PDB entry 8FMZ | electron microscopy, 2.59 A resolution | chains B and C of the 6 polymer chains in the assembly

[Chain B]
Protein: MiniGq
From: Escherichia coli
Sequence (246 residues; each row starts with the number of its first residue):
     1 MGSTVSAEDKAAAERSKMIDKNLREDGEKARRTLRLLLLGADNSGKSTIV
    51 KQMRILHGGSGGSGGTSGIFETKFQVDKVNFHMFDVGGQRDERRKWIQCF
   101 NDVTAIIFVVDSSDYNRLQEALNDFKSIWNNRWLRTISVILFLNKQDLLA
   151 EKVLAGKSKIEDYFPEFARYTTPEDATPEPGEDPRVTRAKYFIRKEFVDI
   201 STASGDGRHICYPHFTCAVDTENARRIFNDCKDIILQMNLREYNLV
Disordered / not traced: 1-4, 52-67, 88-91, 175

[Chain C]
Protein: Guanine nucleotide-binding protein G(I)/G(S)/G(T) subunit beta-1
From: Homo sapiens
UniProt: P62873 (GBB1_HUMAN); residue numbers follow UniProt; this construct covers 2-340
Sequence (358 residues; row label = number of the first residue in the row; numbers below 1 keep their minus sign (Met-17 is residue -17)):
   -17 MHHHHHHLEVLFQGPGSSGSELDQLRQEAEQLKNQIRDARKACADATLSQ
    33 ITNNIDPVGRIQMRTRRTLRGHLAKIYAMHWGTDSRLLVSASQDGKLIIW
    83 DSYTTNKVHAIPLRSSWVMTCAYAPSGNYVACGGLDNICSIYNLKTREGN
   133 VRVSRELAGHTGYLSCCRFLDDNQIVTSSGDTTCALWDIETGQQTTTFTG
   183 HTGDVMSLSLAPDTRLFVSGACDASAKLWDVREGMCRQTFTGHESDINAI
   233 CFFPNGNAFATGSDDATCRLFDLRADQELMTYSHDNIICGITSVSFSKSG
   283 RLLLAGYDDFNCNVWDALKADRAGVLAGHDNRVSCLGVTDDGMAVATGSW
   333 DSFLKIWN
Disordered / not traced: -17 to 2
Sequence notes: expression tag (-17 to 1)
Curated features (UniProtKB/Swiss-Prot):
  - modified residue: Ser2 (N-acetylserine), His266 (Phosphohistidine)

[Interface between chain B and chain C]
Contacting residue pairs - 46 pairs, chain B then chain C:
  Ala12(B) - Asn88(C)
  Ala13(B) - Asn88(C)
  Arg15(B) - Val90(C)  hydrogen bond (side chain-backbone)
  Ser16(B) - Asn88(C)
  Ser16(B) - Lys89(C)  hydrogen bond (side chain-backbone)
  Ile19(B) - Lys89(C)
  Ile19(B) - Ala92(C)  hydrophobic
  Asp20(B) - Lys89(C)  salt bridge
  Leu23(B) - Gly53(C)
  Leu23(B) - Leu55(C)
  Leu23(B) - Lys78(C)
  Leu23(B) - Ile80(C)  hydrophobic
  Leu23(B) - Lys89(C)
  Asp26(B) - Lys78(C)  salt bridge
  Gly27(B) - Leu55(C)
  Arg35(B) - Trp99(C)
  Gly68(B) - Leu117(C)
  Gly68(B) - Asn119(C)
  Ile69(B) - Trp99(C)
  Ile69(B) - Leu117(C)  hydrophobic
  Phe84(B) - Trp99(C)
  Arg93(B) - Asp186(C)
  Arg93(B) - Cys204(C)
  Arg93(B) - Asp228(C)  salt bridge
  Lys95(B) - Tyr145(C)
  Lys95(B) - Asp186(C)
  Lys95(B) - Met188(C)
  Lys95(B) - Cys204(C)
  Lys95(B) - Asp228(C)  salt bridge
  Lys95(B) - Asn230(C)
  Lys95(B) - Asp246(C)  salt bridge
  Trp96(B) - Met101(C)  hydrophobic
  Trp96(B) - Leu117(C)  hydrophobic
  Trp96(B) - Tyr145(C)
  Gln98(B) - Tyr59(C)
  Gln98(B) - Arg314(C)  hydrogen bond
  Cys99(B) - Tyr59(C)  hydrogen bond
  Cys99(B) - Trp99(C)
  Cys99(B) - Met101(C)  hydrophobic
  Phe100(B) - Trp99(C)  hydrophobic
  Phe100(B) - Leu117(C)  hydrophobic
  Asn101(B) - Lys57(C)
  Asn101(B) - Trp332(C)
  Asp102(B) - Lys57(C)  salt bridge
  Trp133(B) - Asp290(C)
  Trp133(B) - Arg314(C)
Other interface residues (no listed pair), chain B (26 interface residues in all): Arg24, Glu71, Val86, Arg132
Other interface residues (no listed pair), chain C (28 interface residues in all): Gln75, Thr87, His91, Asp118

[In short]
The interface between chain B and chain C involves 26 residues on one side and 28 on the other; the contacts
include 4 hydrogen bonds and 6 salt bridges. Among the polar pairs are Asp20(B)-Lys89(C), Asp26(B)-Lys78(C)
and Arg93(B)-Asp228(C).
Chain B is MiniGq (Escherichia coli) and chain C is Guanine nucleotide-binding protein G(I)/G(S)/G(T) subunit
beta-1 (Homo sapiens); the structure, Neurotensin receptor allosterism revealed in complex with a biased
allosteric modulator, was determined by electron microscopy (same publication as 8FN0 and 8FN1).
